5ZQ8 - chains B and C; structure by X-ray diffraction, 2.18 A resolution.

[Chain B]
Molecule: Uncharacterized RNA methyltransferase SP_1029
Source organism: Streptococcus pneumoniae serotype 4 (strain ATCC BAA-334 / TIGR4)
Notes: EC 2.1.1.-
UniProt: Q97R12 (Y1029_STRPN); residue numbers follow UniProt; this construct covers 1-454
Chain sequence (454 residues; each row starts with the number of its first residue):
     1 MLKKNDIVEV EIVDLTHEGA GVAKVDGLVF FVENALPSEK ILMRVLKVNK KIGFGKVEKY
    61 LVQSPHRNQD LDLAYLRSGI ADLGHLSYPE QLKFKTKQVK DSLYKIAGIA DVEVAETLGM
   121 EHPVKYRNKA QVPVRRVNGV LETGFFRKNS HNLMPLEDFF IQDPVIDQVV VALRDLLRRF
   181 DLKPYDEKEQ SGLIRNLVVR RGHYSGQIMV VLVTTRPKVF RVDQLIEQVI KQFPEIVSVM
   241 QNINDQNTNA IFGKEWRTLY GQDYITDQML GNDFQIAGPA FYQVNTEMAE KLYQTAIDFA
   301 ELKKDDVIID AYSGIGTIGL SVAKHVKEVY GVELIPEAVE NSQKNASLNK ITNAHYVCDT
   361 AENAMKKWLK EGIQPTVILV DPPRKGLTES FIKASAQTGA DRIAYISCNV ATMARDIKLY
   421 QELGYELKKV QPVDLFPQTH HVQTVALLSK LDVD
Differences from the reference sequence: engineered mutation Gln-443 (Glu in Q97R12)
Curated features (UniProtKB/Swiss-Prot):
  - active site: Cys-408 (Nucleophile)
  - binding site (S-adenosyl-L-methionine): Gln-283, Tyr-312, Glu-333, Asp-381
Metal / ion sites: Ni2+: His-17, His-440
Residues lining bound ligands: S-adenosylhomocysteine (SAH): Phe-281, Tyr-282, Gln-283, Tyr-293, Tyr-312, Ser-313, Gly-314, Ile-315, Thr-317, Ile-318, Glu-333, Leu-334, Ile-335, Asp-359, Thr-360, Ala-361, Asp-381, Pro-383
Reported in the primary citation:
  - binding site for the 12-nt RNA strand: Cys-408
  - mutagenesis - F145A, H151A, Q283A, D381A: decreased catalytic activity on U747 RNA substrate
  - mutagenesis - H151A, Q283A, D381A: decreased catalytic activity on U1939 RNA substrate
  - mutagenesis - R127A: abolished catalytic activity on U1939 RNAs
  - mutagenesis - Q162A: decreased catalytic activity on U747 RNA
  - mutagenesis - Q162A: increased catalytic activity on U1939 RNA
  - specificity-determining residues: Phe-145, Gln-162, Asn-249
  - mutagenesis - N249A: decreased catalytic activity on U747
  - mutagenesis - N249A: decreased catalytic activity on U1939 RNA substrates
  - mutagenesis - F145A: unchanged catalytic activity on U1939 RNA substrate
  - mutagenesis - F145A, N249A: decreased binding to U747 RNA
  - mutagenesis - F145A: unchanged binding to U1939 RNA
  - mutagenesis - R127A: abolished catalytic activity on U747
  - mutagenesis - H151A, N249A: decreased binding to U1939 RNAs
  - mutagenesis - H151A: decreased binding to U747

[Chain C]
Molecule: 12-nt RNA strand
Sequence (12 nucleotides; each row starts with the number of its first residue):
   743 CCGUXGAAAA GG
Modified positions: MUM (5'-O-(dihydroxyphosphanyl)-5-methyl-5,6-dihydrouridine) at position 747

[How chain B and chain C interact]
Pairs across the interface - 56 pairs, chain B then chain C:
  Gly-79(B) / G748(C)  sugar contact
  Gly-79(B) / A749(C)  sugar contact
  Ile-80(B) / G748(C)  hydrogen bond to the sugar
  Arg-127(B) / G748(C)  salt bridge to the phosphate
  Lys-129(B) / MUM_747(C)  base contact
  Lys-129(B) / G748(C)  base contact
  Ala-130(B) / G748(C)  base contact
  Gln-131(B) / U746(C)  hydrogen bond to the sugar
  Gln-131(B) / G748(C)  hydrogen bond to the base
  Gln-131(B) / A749(C)  hydrogen bond to the base
  Pro-133(B) / A749(C)  base contact
  Phe-145(B) / G748(C)  base contact
  Phe-145(B) / A749(C)  stacking on the base
  Phe-146(B) / A749(C)  hydrogen bond to the sugar
  Phe-146(B) / A750(C)  sugar contact
  Arg-147(B) / A749(C)  sugar contact
  Lys-148(B) / A749(C)  sugar contact
  Lys-148(B) / A750(C)  salt bridge to the phosphate
  Asn-149(B) / A750(C)  hydrogen bond to the phosphate
  Asn-149(B) / A751(C)  sugar contact
  Ser-150(B) / A750(C)  sugar contact
  Ser-150(B) / A751(C)  sugar contact
  His-151(B) / A750(C)  hydrogen bond to the sugar
  His-151(B) / A751(C)  stacking on the base
  Phe-159(B) / G748(C)  base contact
  Ile-161(B) / G748(C)  base contact
  Gln-162(B) / G748(C)  hydrogen bond to the base
  Glu-187(B) / A751(C)  base contact
  Asn-247(B) / A752(C)  base contact
  Asn-249(B) / G745(C)  hydrogen bond to the base
  Asn-249(B) / U746(C)  hydrogen bond to the base
  Asn-249(B) / A750(C)  hydrogen bond to the sugar
  Asn-249(B) / A751(C)  hydrogen bond to the base
  Asn-249(B) / A752(C)  base contact
  Ala-250(B) / G745(C)  phosphate contact
  Ala-250(B) / U746(C)  base contact
  Ile-251(B) / U746(C)  hydrogen bond to the base
  Ile-251(B) / A750(C)  base contact
  Phe-281(B) / MUM_747(C)  sugar contact
  Gln-283(B) / MUM_747(C)  base contact
  Asp-381(B) / MUM_747(C)  base contact
  Pro-382(B) / MUM_747(C)  base contact
  Pro-383(B) / MUM_747(C)  base contact
  Arg-384(B) / MUM_747(C)  hydrogen bond to the sugar
  Arg-384(B) / G748(C)  hydrogen bond to the phosphate
  Arg-384(B) / A749(C)  salt bridge to the phosphate
  Arg-384(B) / A750(C)  base contact
  Lys-385(B) / C743(C)  hydrogen bond to the phosphate
  Lys-385(B) / C744(C)  salt bridge to the phosphate
  Cys-408(B) / MUM_747(C)  covalent bond
  Phe-436(B) / MUM_747(C)  base contact
  Thr-439(B) / G748(C)  sugar contact
  His-440(B) / A749(C)  phosphate contact
  His-441(B) / G748(C)  hydrogen bond to the phosphate
  His-441(B) / A749(C)  salt bridge to the phosphate
  Gln-443(B) / MUM_747(C)  base contact
Interface residues without a listed pair, chain B (37 interface residues in all): Thr-248, Val-284

[Summary]
Chain B and chain C form an interface of 37 and 10 residues respectively, with 1 covalent bond, 17 hydrogen
bonds, 5 salt bridges and 2 aromatic stacking contacts. Polar pairs include Gln-131(B)/G748(C),
Gln-131(B)/A749(C) and Gln-162(B)/G748(C). The paper reports a binding site for the 12-nt RNA strand at
Cys-408(B); F145A, H151A and Q283A of chain B, among others, reduce catalytic activity on U747 RNA substrate;
7 substitutions were tested in all.
Chain B is Uncharacterized RNA methyltransferase SP_1029 (Streptococcus pneumoniae serotype 4 (strain ATCC
BAA-334 / TIGR4)) and chain C is a 12-nt RNA strand; the structure, Crystal structure of spRlmCD with U747
stemloop RNA, was determined by X-ray diffraction, deposited together with 5ZQ0, 5ZQ1 and 5ZTH.
